2O7F - chains C and D of the 4 polymer chains in the assembly; structure by X-ray diffraction, 2.00 A resolution.

Chain C (and D):
Name: Putative histidine ammonia-lyase
Organism: Rhodobacter sphaeroides
Notes: EC 4.3.1.-; chain D of this document is another copy of the same molecule, construct and numbering; everything in this record applies to it too
UniProtKB: Q3IWB0 (Q3IWB0_RHOS4); aligned to UniProt positions 1-523 over residues 1-523
Chain sequence (521 residues; each row starts with the number of its first residue; note: 2 numbers in that range are skipped by the numbering (no residue carries them; nothing is unmodelled there)):
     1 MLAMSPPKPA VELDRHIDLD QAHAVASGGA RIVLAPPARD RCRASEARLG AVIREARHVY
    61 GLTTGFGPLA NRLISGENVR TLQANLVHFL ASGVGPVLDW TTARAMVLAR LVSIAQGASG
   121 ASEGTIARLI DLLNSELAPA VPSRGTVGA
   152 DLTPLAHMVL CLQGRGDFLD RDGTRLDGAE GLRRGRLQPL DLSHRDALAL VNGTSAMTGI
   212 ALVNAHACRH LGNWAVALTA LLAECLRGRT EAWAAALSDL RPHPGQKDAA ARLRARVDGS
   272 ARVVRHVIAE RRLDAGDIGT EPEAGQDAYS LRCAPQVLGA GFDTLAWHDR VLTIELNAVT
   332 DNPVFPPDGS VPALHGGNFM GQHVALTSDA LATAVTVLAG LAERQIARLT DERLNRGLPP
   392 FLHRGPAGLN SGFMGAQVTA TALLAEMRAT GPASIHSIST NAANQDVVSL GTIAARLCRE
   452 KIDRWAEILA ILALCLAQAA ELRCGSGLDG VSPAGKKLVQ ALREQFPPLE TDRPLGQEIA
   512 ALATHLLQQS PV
Disordered / not traced: 1-7
Sequence notes: engineered mutation Phe89 (His in Q3IWB0)
Modified positions: Ala149 ({2-[(1S)-1-aminoethyl]-4-methylidene-5-oxo-4,5-dihydro-1H-imidazol-1-yl}acetic acid; MDO)
Covalently attached groups: covalent link Ala149-Asp152
Ligand contacts:
  - 4'-hydroxycinnamic acid (HC4), molecule 1: Tyr60, Gly67, Phe89, Leu90, Ala149, Leu153, Phe350, Asn432, Asn435, Gln436
  - 4'-hydroxycinnamic acid (HC4), molecule 2: Gln297, Tyr300, Arg303
  - 4'-hydroxycinnamic acid (HC4), molecule 3: Met405, Gly406, Val409
Swiss-Prot annotation at these positions:
  - active site: Tyr60 (Proton donor/acceptor)
  - binding site (substrate): Arg303, Asn432 to Gln436
  - cross-link: Ala149 (5-imidazolinone (Ala-Gly))
Reported in the primary citation:
  - catalytic residues: Tyr60 (citing earlier work)
  - catalytic residues: Asn203 (proposed by the authors, not directly observed)

How chain C and chain D interact:
Pairs across the interface (139):
  Gly65(C) with Gly399(D)
  Phe66(C) with Met405(D), hydrophobic
  Leu69(C) with Pro391(D), hydrophobic; Asn401(D); Ser402(D)
  Arg72(C) with Glu383(D), salt bridge; Pro391(D); Ala398(D)
  Ile74(C) with Leu400(D), hydrophobic
  Asn78(C) with Leu400(D)
  Leu82(C) with Gly399(D); Leu400(D), hydrophobic
  Asn85(C) with Leu400(D), hydrogen bond (side chain-backbone); Asn401(D); Asp503(D)
  His88(C) with Asp503(D), hydrogen bond (side chain-backbone); Arg504(D); Pro505(D)
  Phe89(C) with Ser402(D); Gly403(D); Met405(D), hydrophobic; Gly406(D); Asp503(D)
  Ala91(C) with Pro505(D); Leu506(D), hydrogen bond (backbone-backbone); Gly507(D), hydrogen bond (backbone-backbone)
  Ser92(C) with Gly406(D), hydrogen bond (side chain-backbone); Ala407(D), hydrogen bond (side chain-backbone); Thr410(D), hydrogen bond; Gly507(D); Ile510(D)
  Gly93(C) with Gly507(D)
  Val94(C) with Leu414(D), hydrophobic; Glu458(D); Gly507(D); Ile510(D), hydrophobic
  Arg144(C) with Leu414(D); Glu417(D), salt bridge; Arg455(D)
  Gly145(C) with Thr410(D), hydrogen bond (backbone-side chain); Ala413(D)
  Thr146(C) with Ala413(D)
  Val147(C) with Val409(D), hydrophobic; Ala413(D), hydrophobic
  Leu161(C) with Pro505(D), hydrophobic
  Arg375(C) with Ile429(D); Ser430(D), hydrogen bond (side chain-backbone)
  Asp382(C) with Ala433(D)
  Glu383(C) with Arg72(D), salt bridge
  Pro391(C) with Leu69(D), hydrophobic; Arg72(D)
  Phe392(C) with Pro68(D), hydrophobic; Asn432(D); Ala433(D), hydrophobic
  Gly399(C) with Gly65(D); Leu82(D)
  Leu400(C) with Ile74(D), hydrophobic; Asn78(D); Leu82(D), hydrophobic; Asn85(D), hydrogen bond (backbone-side chain)
  Asn401(C) with Leu69(D); Asn85(D), hydrogen bond
  Ser402(C) with Leu69(D); Phe89(D)
  Gly403(C) with Phe89(D)
  Met405(C) with Phe66(D); Pro68(D); Phe89(D), hydrophobic; Asn432(D)
  Gly406(C) with Phe89(D); Ser92(D), hydrogen bond (backbone-side chain)
  Ala407(C) with Ser92(D)
  Gln408(C) with Thr431(D), hydrogen bond; Asn432(D), hydrogen bond (side chain-backbone); Ala433(D)
  Val409(C) with Gly145(D); Val147(D), hydrophobic; Thr431(D); Gln436(D)
  Thr410(C) with Ser92(D), hydrogen bond; Gly145(D), hydrogen bond (side chain-backbone)
  Thr412(C) with Ile429(D); Thr431(D), hydrogen bond
  Ala413(C) with Gly145(D); Thr146(D); Val147(D), hydrophobic; Ile444(D)
  Leu414(C) with Val94(D), hydrophobic; Arg144(D)
  Leu415(C) with Ile429(D), hydrophobic
  Ala416(C) with His427(D); Leu441(D), hydrophobic
  Glu417(C) with Arg144(D), salt bridge; Arg447(D), salt bridge
  Arg419(C) with His427(D), hydrogen bond (backbone-side chain); Ile429(D)
  Ala420(C) with Thr421(D); Gly422(D), hydrogen bond (backbone-backbone); His427(D); Leu448(D), hydrophobic
  Thr421(C) with Ala420(D); Thr421(D), hydrogen bond
  Gly422(C) with Ala420(D), hydrogen bond (backbone-backbone)
  His427(C) with Ala416(D); Arg419(D), hydrogen bond (side chain-backbone); Ala420(D)
  Ile429(C) with Arg375(D); Thr412(D); Leu415(D), hydrophobic; Arg419(D)
  Ser430(C) with Arg375(D), hydrogen bond (backbone-side chain)
  Thr431(C) with Gln408(D), hydrogen bond; Thr412(D), hydrogen bond
  Asn432(C) with Phe392(D); Met405(D); Gln408(D), hydrogen bond (backbone-side chain)
  Ala433(C) with Asp382(D); Phe392(D), hydrophobic
  Gln436(C) with Val409(D)
  Leu441(C) with Ala416(D), hydrophobic
  Ile444(C) with Ala413(D)
  Arg447(C) with Glu417(D), salt bridge
  Leu448(C) with Ala420(D), hydrophobic
  Arg455(C) with Arg144(D)
  Glu458(C) with Val94(D)
  Asp503(C) with Asn85(D); His88(D), hydrogen bond (backbone-side chain); Phe89(D)
  Arg504(C) with His88(D)
  Pro505(C) with His88(D); Ala91(D); Leu161(D), hydrophobic
  Leu506(C) with Ala91(D), hydrogen bond (backbone-backbone)
  Gly507(C) with Ala91(D), hydrogen bond (backbone-backbone); Ser92(D); Gly93(D); Val94(D)
  Ile510(C) with Ser92(D); Val94(D), hydrophobic
Interface residues without a listed pair, chain C (75 interface residues in all): Gly67, Pro68, Thr154, Glu374, Ala398, Pro423, Ala424, Ala434, Glu451, Thr502, Ala511
Interface residues without a listed pair, chain D (74 interface residues in all): Gly67, Thr154, Glu374, Pro423, Ala424, Glu451, Thr502, Ala511

Overview:
75 residues of chain C face 74 of chain D across their interface; the contacts include 29 hydrogen bonds and 6
salt bridges. Polar contacts include Arg72(C)-Glu383(D), Arg144(C)-Glu417(D) and Glu417(C)-Arg447(D). Chain C
binds 3 copies of 4'-hydroxycinnamic acid. The paper reports catalytic residues Tyr60(C) and Asn203(C).
Both chains are Putative histidine ammonia-lyase (Rhodobacter sphaeroides). Entry 2O7F (Tyrosine ammonia-lyase
from Rhodobacter sphaeroides (His89Phe variant), complexed with coumaric acid) was determined by X-ray
diffraction (same publication as 2O6Y, 2O78, 2O7B and 2O7D).
